9GZN - chains N and B of the 5 polymer chains in the assembly; structure by electron microscopy, 3.50 A resolution.

== Chain N ==
Molecule: Non-template strand DNA
Sequence (63 nucleotides; each row starts with the number of its first residue; numbers below 1 keep their minus sign (DA-2 is residue -2)):
    -2 ATGTGTTAGT TGGGGGGTGA CTGTTAAAAG TGCATACCGA ACAAAGATAA AATTTGAAAT
    58 CTG
Not modelled in the structure: -2 to 23, 49-60

== Chain B ==
Name: Dimethyladenosine transferase 2, mitochondrial
Source organism: Homo sapiens
Notes: EC 2.1.1.-
Reference sequence: Q9H5Q4 (TFB2M_HUMAN); residues 60-396 here = UniProt positions 60-396
Sequence (337 residues; numbered 60 to 396; the number before each row is that of its first residue):
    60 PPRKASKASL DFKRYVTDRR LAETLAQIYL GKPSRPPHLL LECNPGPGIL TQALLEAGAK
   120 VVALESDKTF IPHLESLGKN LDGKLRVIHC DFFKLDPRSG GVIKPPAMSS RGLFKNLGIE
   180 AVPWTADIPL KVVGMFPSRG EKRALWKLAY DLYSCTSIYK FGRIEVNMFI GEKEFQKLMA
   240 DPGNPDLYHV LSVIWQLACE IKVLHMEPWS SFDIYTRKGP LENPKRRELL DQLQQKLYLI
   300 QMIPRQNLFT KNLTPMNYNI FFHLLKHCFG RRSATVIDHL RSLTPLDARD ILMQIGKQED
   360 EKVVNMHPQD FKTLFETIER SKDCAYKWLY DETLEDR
Not modelled in the structure: 60-70
UniProt features mapped onto this chain:
  - region: Arg330, Arg331 (DNA-binding)
  - binding site (S-adenosyl-L-methionine): Val75, Glu124, Asp150
What the authors report for this chain:
  - mutagenesis - R157G/G160S/V161G/I162S/K163G, R157DEL/S158DEL/G159DEL/G160DEL/V161DEL/I162DEL/K163DEL, S158A/G159A/G160A: abolished catalytic activity
  - mutagenesis - K163A: unchanged catalytic activity
  - mutagenesis - R157A, Y209A: decreased catalytic activity
  - mutagenesis - S158A/G159A/G160A, Y209A: unchanged binding to DNA-directed RNA polymerase, mitochondrial
  - mutagenesis - Y209A (7-fold): decreased binding to ATP

== Chain N / chain B interface ==
Contacting residue pairs - 22 pairs, chain N then chain B:
  DG36(N) - Lys201(B)  salt bridge to the phosphate
  DG36(N) - Lys236(B)  salt bridge to the phosphate
  DG36(N) - His248(B)  phosphate contact
  DA37(N) - Lys201(B)  phosphate contact
  DA37(N) - Trp205(B)  hydrogen bond to the phosphate
  DA38(N) - Arg202(B)  salt bridge to the phosphate
  DA38(N) - Trp205(B)  phosphate contact
  DA38(N) - Tyr209(B)  hydrogen bond to the base
  DA38(N) - Lys325(B)  base contact
  DC39(N) - Arg202(B)  sugar contact
  DC39(N) - Trp205(B)  sugar contact
  DC39(N) - Tyr209(B)  stacking on the base
  DA40(N) - Arg157(B)  sugar contact
  DA41(N) - Lys153(B)  hydrogen bond to the phosphate
  DA41(N) - Pro156(B)  base contact
  DA41(N) - Ser158(B)  hydrogen bond to the base
  DA41(N) - Gly159(B)  hydrogen bond to the base
  DA41(N) - Val161(B)  hydrogen bond to the base
  DA41(N) - Lys163(B)  hydrogen bond to the base
  DA41(N) - Ala166(B)  base contact
  DA42(N) - Lys153(B)  salt bridge to the phosphate
  DA42(N) - Ser158(B)  hydrogen bond to the base
Also at the interface, not in a pair above, chain B (17 interface residues in all): Ile162, Lys206

== Summary ==
The interface between chain N and chain B involves 7 residues on one side and 17 on the other; the contacts
include 8 hydrogen bonds, 4 salt bridges and 1 aromatic stacking contact. Polar contacts include
DA38(N)-Tyr209(B), DA41(N)-Ser158(B) and DA41(N)-Gly159(B). The paper reports that
R157G/G160S/V161G/I162S/K163G, R157DEL/S158DEL/G159DEL/G160DEL/V161DEL/I162DEL/K163DEL and S158A/G159A/G160A
of chain B abolish catalytic activity; R157A and Y209A of chain B reduce catalytic activity.
Here chain N is Non-template strand DNA and chain B is Dimethyladenosine transferase 2, mitochondrial (Homo
sapiens). Entry 9GZN (Cryo-EM structure of the human mitochondrial RNA polymerase transcription initiation
complex (POLRMT/TFB2M/DNA/RNA) without TFAM; and with ...) was determined by electron microscopy, deposited
together with 9GZM, 9GZO, 9R95 and 9R96.
